7ONS - chain A; structure by X-ray diffraction, 1.97 A resolution.

[Chain A]
Molecule: Poly [ADP-ribose] polymerase 1
From: Homo sapiens
Notes: EC 2.4.2.30, 2.4.2.-; fragment: catalytic domain (662-1101)
Reference sequence: P09874 (PARP1_HUMAN); residue numbers follow UniProt; this construct covers 662-1011
Sequence (352 residues; row label = number of the first residue in the row):
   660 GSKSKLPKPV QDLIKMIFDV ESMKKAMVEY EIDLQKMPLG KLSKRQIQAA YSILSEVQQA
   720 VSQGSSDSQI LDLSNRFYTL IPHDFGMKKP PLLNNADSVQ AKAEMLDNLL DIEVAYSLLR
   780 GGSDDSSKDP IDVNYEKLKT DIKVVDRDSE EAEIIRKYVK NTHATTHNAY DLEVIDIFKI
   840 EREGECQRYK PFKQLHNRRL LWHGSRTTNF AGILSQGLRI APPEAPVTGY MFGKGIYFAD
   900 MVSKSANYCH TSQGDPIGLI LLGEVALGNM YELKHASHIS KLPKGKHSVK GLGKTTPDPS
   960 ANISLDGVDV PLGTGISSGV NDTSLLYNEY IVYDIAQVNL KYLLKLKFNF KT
Disordered / not traced: 660-661
Differences from the reference sequence: expression tag (660-661); engineered mutation Ala762 (Val in P09874)
Curated features (UniProtKB/Swiss-Prot):
  - active site: Glu988 (For poly [ADP-ribose] polymerase activity)
  - binding site (NAD(+)): His862 to Ser864, Gly871, Arg878, Ser904
  - modified residue (Phosphoserine): Ser782, Ser786
  - cross-link: Lys748 (Glycyl lysine isopeptide (Lys-Gly) (interchain with G-Cter in SUMO1))
Ligand contacts: VKT (7-[[4-(1,5-dimethylimidazol-2-yl)piperazin-1-yl]methyl]-3-ethyl-1H-quinolin-2-one): Asp766, Asn767, Leu769, Asp770, Trp861, His862, Gly863, Ser864, Asn868, Arg878, Ile879, Ala880, Pro881, Tyr896, Phe897, Ala898, Lys903, Ser904, Tyr907, Glu988

[Overview]
Bound to chain A: compound VKT. From UniProt: active-site residue Glu988 and 6 NAD+-binding residues.
Chain A is Poly [ADP-ribose] polymerase 1 (Homo sapiens); the structure, PARP1 catalytic domain in complex
with isoquinolone-based inhibitor (compound 16), was determined by X-ray diffraction together with 7ONR and
7ONT from the same study.
